Entry 6GYM (electron microscopy, 6.70 A resolution (low resolution: residue-level contacts below are approximate; hydrogen-bond / salt-bridge calls are withheld)); this record covers chains Q and R of the 31 polymer chains in the assembly.

# Chain Q
Molecule: Transcription initiation factor IIF subunit alpha
From: Saccharomyces cerevisiae (strain ATCC 204508 / S288c)
UniProtKB: P41895 (T2FA_YEAST); numbering as in UniProt (aligned over 1-735)
Amino-acid sequence (735 residues; each row starts with the number of its first residue):
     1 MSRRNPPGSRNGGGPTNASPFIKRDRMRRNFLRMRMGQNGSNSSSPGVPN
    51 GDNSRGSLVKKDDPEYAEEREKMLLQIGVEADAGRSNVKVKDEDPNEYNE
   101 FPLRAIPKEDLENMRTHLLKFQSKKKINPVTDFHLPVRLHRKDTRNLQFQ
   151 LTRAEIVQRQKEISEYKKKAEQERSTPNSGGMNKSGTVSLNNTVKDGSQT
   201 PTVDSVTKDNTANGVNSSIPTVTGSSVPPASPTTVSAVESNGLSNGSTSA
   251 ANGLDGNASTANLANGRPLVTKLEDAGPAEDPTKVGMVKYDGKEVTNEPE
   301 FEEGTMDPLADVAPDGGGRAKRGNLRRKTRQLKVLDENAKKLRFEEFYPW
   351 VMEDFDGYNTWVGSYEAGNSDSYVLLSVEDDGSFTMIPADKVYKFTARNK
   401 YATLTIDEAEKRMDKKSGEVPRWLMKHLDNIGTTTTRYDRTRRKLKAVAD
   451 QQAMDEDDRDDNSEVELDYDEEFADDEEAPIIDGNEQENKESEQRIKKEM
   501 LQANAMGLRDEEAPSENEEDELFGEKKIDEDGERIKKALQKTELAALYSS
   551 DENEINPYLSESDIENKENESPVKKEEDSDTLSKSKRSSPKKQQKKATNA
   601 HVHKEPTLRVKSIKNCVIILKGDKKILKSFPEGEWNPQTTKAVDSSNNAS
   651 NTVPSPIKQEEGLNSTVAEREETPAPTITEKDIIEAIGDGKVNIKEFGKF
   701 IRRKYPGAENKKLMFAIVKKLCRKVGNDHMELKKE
Disordered / not traced: 1-20, 36-96, 143-326, 356-357, 416-735
UniProt features mapped onto this chain:
  - modified residue: S198 (Phosphoserine), T200 (Phosphothreonine), S515 (Phosphoserine), S560 (Phosphoserine), S562 (Phosphoserine), S571 (Phosphoserine), S655 (Phosphoserine)

# Chain R
Molecule: Transcription initiation factor IIF subunit beta
From: Saccharomyces cerevisiae (strain ATCC 204508 / S288c)
Notes: EC 3.6.4.12
UniProtKB: P41896 (T2FB_YEAST); residue numbers follow UniProt; this construct covers 1-400
Amino-acid sequence (400 residues; each row starts with the number of its first residue):
     1 MSSGSAGAPALSNNSTNSVAKEKSGNISGDEYLSQEEEVFDGNDIENNET
    51 KVYEESLDLDLERSNRQVWLVRLPMFLAEKWRDRNNLHGQELGKIRINKD
   101 GSKITLLLNENDNDSIPHEYDLELTKKVVENEYVFTEQNLKKYQQRKKEL
   151 EADPEKQRQAYLKKQEREEELKKKQQQQKRRNNRKKFNHRVMTDRDGRDR
   201 YIPYVKTIPKKTAIVGTVCHECQVMPSMNDPNYHKIVEQRRNIVKLNNKE
   251 RITTLDETVGVTMSHTGMSMRSDNSNFLKVGREKAKSNIKSIRMPKKEIL
   301 DYLFKLFDEYDYWSLKGLKERTRQPEAHLKECLDKVATLVKKGPYAFKYT
   351 LRPEYKKLKEEERKATLGELADEQTGSAGDNAQGDAEADLEDEIEMEDVV
Disordered / not traced: 1-57, 83-91, 100-101, 111-116, 139-206, 227-232, 281-293, 352-400
UniProt features mapped onto this chain:
  - modified residue (Phosphoserine): S28, S34, S56

# How chain Q and chain R interact
Residue-residue contacts (93; chain Q residue first):
  E97(Q) - I97(R)
  E97(Q) - N98(R)
  E97(Q) - K99(R)
  Y98(Q) - R96(R)
  Y98(Q) - I97(R)
  Y98(Q) - N98(R)
  N99(Q) - I95(R)
  N99(Q) - R96(R)
  N99(Q) - I97(R)
  N99(Q) - K99(R)
  E100(Q) - I95(R)
  E100(Q) - R96(R)
  F101(Q) - K94(R)
  F101(Q) - I95(R)
  F101(Q) - I97(R)
  P102(Q) - G93(R)
  P102(Q) - K94(R)
  L103(Q) - L92(R)
  L103(Q) - G93(R)
  L103(Q) - I95(R)
  L103(Q) - L106(R)
  R104(Q) - L92(R)
  A105(Q) - L92(R)
  K108(Q) - R82(R)
  N113(Q) - E137(R)
  M114(Q) - T136(R)
  M114(Q) - E137(R)
  M114(Q) - Q138(R)
  M114(Q) - A213(R)
  R115(Q) - F135(R)
  R115(Q) - T136(R)
  R115(Q) - E137(R)
  T116(Q) - V134(R)
  T116(Q) - F135(R)
  T116(Q) - T136(R)
  H117(Q) - F135(R)
  L118(Q) - L70(R)
  L118(Q) - Y133(R)
  L118(Q) - V134(R)
  L119(Q) - E132(R)
  L119(Q) - Y133(R)
  L119(Q) - V134(R)
  L119(Q) - F135(R)
  K120(Q) - N131(R)
  K120(Q) - E132(R)
  F121(Q) - N131(R)
  F121(Q) - Y133(R)
  S123(Q) - N131(R)
  K125(Q) - N131(R)
  K126(Q) - V128(R)
  K126(Q) - E130(R)
  K126(Q) - N131(R)
  I127(Q) - E130(R)
  I127(Q) - N131(R)
  I127(Q) - Y133(R)
  N128(Q) - N131(R)
  N128(Q) - Y133(R)
  P129(Q) - Y133(R)
  V130(Q) - L61(R)
  V137(Q) - L59(R)
  R138(Q) - D58(R)
  R138(Q) - L59(R)
  L139(Q) - L59(R)
  L139(Q) - F135(R)
  L139(Q) - T212(R)
  R141(Q) - T207(R)
  K142(Q) - T207(R)
  W350(Q) - F135(R)
  W350(Q) - E137(R)
  D371(Q) - R82(R)
  S372(Q) - R72(R)
  S372(Q) - L73(R)
  S372(Q) - A78(R)
  Y373(Q) - L70(R)
  Y373(Q) - V71(R)
  Y373(Q) - R72(R)
  V374(Q) - L70(R)
  V374(Q) - V71(R)
  V374(Q) - W81(R)
  L375(Q) - V68(R)
  L375(Q) - W69(R)
  L375(Q) - V134(R)
  L376(Q) - V68(R)
  L376(Q) - W69(R)
  L376(Q) - V71(R)
  L376(Q) - I95(R)
  S377(Q) - V68(R)
  V378(Q) - Q67(R)
  V378(Q) - W69(R)
  F384(Q) - I95(R)
  M386(Q) - W81(R)
  P388(Q) - R82(R)
  A389(Q) - R82(R)
Interface residues without a listed pair, chain Q (46 interface residues in all): N369, Y393
Interface residues without a listed pair, chain R (41 interface residues in all): D60, S64, P74, E79, L107, I208

# Overview
Chain Q and chain R form an interface of 46 and 41 residues respectively.
Chain Q is Transcription initiation factor IIF subunit alpha and chain R is Transcription initiation factor
IIF subunit beta, both from Saccharomyces cerevisiae (strain ATCC 204508 / S288c); the structure, Structure of
a yeast closed complex with distorted DNA (CCdist), was determined by electron microscopy together with 6GYK
and 6GYL from the same study.
